1N64 - chains L and P of the 3 polymer chains in the assembly; structure by X-ray diffraction, 2.34 A resolution.

[Chain L]
Molecule: Fab 19D9D6 light chain
Source organism: Mus musculus
Notes: antibody fragment or engineered binder
Chain sequence (220 residues; each row starts with the number of its first residue; a row labelled like 27A-27F holds insertion residues (27A, then the next letters in order)):
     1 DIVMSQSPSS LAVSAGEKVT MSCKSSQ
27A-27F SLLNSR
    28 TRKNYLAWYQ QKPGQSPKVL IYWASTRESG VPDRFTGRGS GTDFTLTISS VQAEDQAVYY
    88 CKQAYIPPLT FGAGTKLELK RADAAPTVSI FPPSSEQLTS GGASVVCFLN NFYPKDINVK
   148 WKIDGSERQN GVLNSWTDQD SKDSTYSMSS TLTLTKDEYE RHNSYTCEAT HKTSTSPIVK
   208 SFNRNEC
Disulfides: Cys23-Cys88, Cys134-Cys194

[Chain P]
Molecule: Genome polyprotein Capsid protein C
Notes: EC 3.4.22.-, 3.4.21.98, 2.7.7.48
UniProt: P29846 (POLG_HCVTW); residues 25-40 here = UniProt positions 25-40
Chain sequence (16 residues; row label = number of the first residue in the row):
    25 PGGGQIVGGV YLLPRR
UniProt features mapped onto this chain:
  - motif: Pro38 to Arg40 (Nuclear localization signal)

[Chain L / chain P interface]
Pairs across the interface - 16 pairs, chain L then chain P:
  Asn27D(L) - Gly33(P)  hydrogen bond (side chain-backbone)
  Asn27D(L) - Val34(P)
  Asn27D(L) - Leu36(P)  hydrogen bond (side chain-backbone)
  Arg27F(L) - Pro38(P)
  Thr28(L) - Leu36(P)
  Thr28(L) - Leu37(P)
  Thr28(L) - Pro38(P)
  Tyr32(L) - Gly33(P)
  Tyr32(L) - Leu36(P)
  Ala91(L) - Gly32(P)
  Ala91(L) - Gly33(P)  hydrogen bond (backbone-backbone)
  Tyr92(L) - Gly32(P)
  Tyr92(L) - Gly33(P)  hydrogen bond (backbone-backbone)
  Tyr92(L) - Val34(P)  hydrogen bond (backbone-backbone)
  Pro94(L) - Val31(P)
  Leu96(L) - Val31(P)  hydrophobic
Also at the interface, not in a pair above, chain L (9 interface residues in all): Ile93
Also at the interface, not in a pair above, chain P (8 interface residues in all): Tyr35

[Summary]
Chain L and chain P form an interface of 9 and 8 residues respectively, with 5 hydrogen bonds. Polar pairs
include Asn27D(L)-Gly33(P), Asn27D(L)-Leu36(P) and Ala91(L)-Gly33(P).
Here chain L is Fab 19D9D6 light chain (Mus musculus) and chain P is Genome polyprotein Capsid protein C.
Entry 1N64 (Crystal structure analysis of the immunodominant antigenic site on Hepatitis C virus protein bound
to mAb ...) was determined by X-ray diffraction (same publication as 1NLB).
